PDB entry 9IQO | electron microscopy, 1.55 A resolution | chains A and a of the 16 polymer chains in the assembly

Chain A:
Protein: Ribulose bisphosphate carboxylase large chain
Organism: Thermochromatium tepidum ATCC 43061
Notes: EC 4.1.1.39
UniProt: A0A6I6DX30 (A0A6I6DX30_THETI); residues 3-458 here = UniProt positions 3-458
Chain sequence (456 residues; each row starts with the number of its first residue):
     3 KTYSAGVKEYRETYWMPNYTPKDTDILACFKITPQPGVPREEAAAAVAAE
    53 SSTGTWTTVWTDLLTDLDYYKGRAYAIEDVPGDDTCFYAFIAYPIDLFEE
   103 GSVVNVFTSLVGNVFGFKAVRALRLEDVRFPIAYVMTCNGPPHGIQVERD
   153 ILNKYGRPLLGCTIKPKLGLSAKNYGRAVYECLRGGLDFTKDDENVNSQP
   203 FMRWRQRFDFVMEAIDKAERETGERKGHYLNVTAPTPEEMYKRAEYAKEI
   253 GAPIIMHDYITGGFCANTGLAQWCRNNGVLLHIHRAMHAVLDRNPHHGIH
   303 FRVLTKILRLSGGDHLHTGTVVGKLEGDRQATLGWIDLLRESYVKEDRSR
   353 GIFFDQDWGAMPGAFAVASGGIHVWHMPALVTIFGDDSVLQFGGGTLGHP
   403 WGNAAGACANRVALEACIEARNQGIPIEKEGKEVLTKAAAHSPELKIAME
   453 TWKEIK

Chain a:
Protein: Ribulose bisphosphate carboxylase small subunit
Organism: Thermochromatium tepidum ATCC 43061
UniProt: A0A6I6DZD2 (A0A6I6DZD2_THETI); numbering as in UniProt (aligned over 4-116)
Chain sequence (113 residues; each row starts with the number of its first residue):
     4 MQDYNSSLEDVNSRKFGTFSYLPAMDAERIRKQVEYIVSKGWNPAIEHTE
    54 PEHAFDHYWYMWKLPMFGETNVDAILKEAEACHKAHPNNHVRLIGYDNYA
   104 QTKGAEMVIYRGK

Chain A / chain a interface:
Pairs across the interface - 64 pairs, chain A then chain a:
  Q148(A) - A103(a)
  D152(A) - H60(a)  hydrogen bond (backbone-side chain)
  I153(A) - H60(a)
  N155(A) - D59(a)
  Y157(A) - T21(a)  hydrogen bond (backbone-side chain)
  Y157(A) - T105(a)
  Y157(A) - K106(a)
  Y157(A) - E109(a)
  G158(A) - G107(a)
  R159(A) - T21(a)
  R186(A) - Y7(a)
  R186(A) - S9(a)  hydrogen bond (side chain-backbone)
  G187(A) - Y7(a)  hydrogen bond (backbone-side chain)
  G187(A) - Y24(a)
  G188(A) - Y24(a)
  K219(A) - L11(a)
  R222(A) - L11(a)
  R222(A) - R17(a)
  E223(A) - S9(a)  hydrogen bond
  E223(A) - S10(a)  hydrogen bond (side chain-backbone)
  E223(A) - L11(a)
  E223(A) - S16(a)
  E223(A) - R17(a)  hydrogen bond (backbone-side chain)
  T224(A) - S16(a)
  T224(A) - R17(a)
  T224(A) - K18(a)  hydrogen bond (backbone-backbone)
  G225(A) - F58(a)
  E226(A) - K18(a)
  E226(A) - F19(a)
  E226(A) - G20(a)  hydrogen bond (side chain-backbone)
  E226(A) - S23(a)
  E226(A) - F58(a)
  R227(A) - F58(a)  hydrogen bond (side chain-backbone)
  R227(A) - H60(a)  hydrogen bond
  P402(A) - M4(a)
  W403(A) - M4(a)
  W403(A) - Q5(a)
  A406(A) - Y7(a)  hydrophobic
  C410(A) - Y7(a)  hydrophobic
  C410(A) - Y24(a)  hydrophobic
  R413(A) - G20(a)  hydrogen bond (side chain-backbone)
  R413(A) - S23(a)
  R413(A) - Y24(a)
  V414(A) - Y24(a)
  E417(A) - G20(a)
  E417(A) - T21(a)
  E417(A) - F22(a)  hydrogen bond (side chain-backbone)
  E417(A) - S23(a)  hydrogen bond (side chain-backbone)
  E417(A) - Y24(a)  hydrogen bond (side chain-backbone)
  E417(A) - L25(a)
  A418(A) - L25(a)
  I420(A) - F22(a)  hydrophobic
  E421(A) - F22(a)
  E421(A) - L25(a)
  E421(A) - R32(a)  salt bridge
  E421(A) - Q36(a)
  R423(A) - Y39(a)  hydrogen bond
  N424(A) - F22(a)
  N424(A) - Q36(a)  hydrogen bond
  N424(A) - Y39(a)
  Q425(A) - R32(a)
  Q425(A) - K35(a)
  H443(A) - P26(a)
  P445(A) - Q5(a)
Also at the interface, not in a pair above, chain A (37 interface residues in all): R151, E221, D388, A407, E446
Also at the interface, not in a pair above, chain a (32 interface residues in all): M28, R95, A108

Overview:
37 residues of chain A and 32 residues of chain a are in contact, with 17 hydrogen bonds and 1 salt bridge.
Polar contacts include E421(A)-R32(a), D152(A)-H60(a) and Y157(A)-T21(a).
Chain A is Ribulose bisphosphate carboxylase large chain and chain a is Ribulose bisphosphate carboxylase
small subunit, both from Thermochromatium tepidum ATCC 43061; the structure, Cryo-EM structure of the Rubisco
from thermophilic purple bacterial Rubisco, was determined by electron microscopy.
